Entry 1M19 (X-ray diffraction, 2.30 A resolution); this record covers chains A and B of the 10 polymer chains in the assembly.

[Chain A]
Protein: Histone H3.3C
Source organism: Xenopus laevis
Reference sequence: P02302 (H3C_XENLA); residues 401-535 here correspond to UniProt positions 2-136 (UniProt number = residue number - 399)
Amino-acid sequence (135 residues; numbered 401 to 535; the number before each row is that of its first residue):
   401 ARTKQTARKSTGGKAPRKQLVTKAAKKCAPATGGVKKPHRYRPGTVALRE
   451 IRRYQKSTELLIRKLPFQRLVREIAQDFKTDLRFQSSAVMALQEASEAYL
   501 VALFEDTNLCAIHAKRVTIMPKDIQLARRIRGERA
Disordered / not traced: 401-435
Sequence notes: conflict Ser486 (Arg87 in P02302)

[Chain B]
Protein: Histone H4
Source organism: Xenopus laevis
Reference sequence: A0A8J1LTD2 (A0A8J1LTD2_XENLA); residues 1-102 here correspond to UniProt positions 15-116 (UniProt number = residue number + 14)
Amino-acid sequence (102 residues; row label = number of the first residue in the row):
     1 SGRGKGGKGLGKGGAKRHRKVLRDNIQGITKPAIRRLARRGGVKRISGLI
    51 YEETRGVLKVFLENVIRDAVTYTEHAKRKTVTAMDVVYALKRQGRTLYGF
   101 GG
Disordered / not traced: 1-23

[How chain A and chain B interact]
Pairs across the interface (106; chain A residue first):
  Gly444(A) - Lys44(B)
  Ala447(A) - Arg39(B)
  Ala447(A) - Lys44(B)
  Leu448(A) - Lys44(B)
  Glu450(A) - Arg35(B)
  Glu450(A) - Arg39(B)  salt bridge
  Ile451(A) - Arg39(B)
  Ile451(A) - Gly42(B)
  Ile451(A) - Val43(B)
  Tyr454(A) - Arg36(B)
  Tyr454(A) - Arg39(B)
  Tyr454(A) - Arg40(B)  hydrogen bond (backbone-side chain)
  Gln455(A) - Arg40(B)  hydrogen bond (side chain-backbone)
  Gln455(A) - Gly42(B)
  Ser457(A) - Arg40(B)  hydrogen bond
  Thr458(A) - Arg40(B)
  Glu459(A) - Arg40(B)  hydrogen bond (backbone-side chain)
  Leu461(A) - Ala33(B)
  Leu461(A) - Arg36(B)  hydrogen bond (backbone-side chain)
  Leu461(A) - Leu37(B)
  Leu461(A) - Arg40(B)
  Ile462(A) - Ile29(B)  hydrophobic
  Ile462(A) - Leu37(B)  hydrophobic
  Arg463(A) - Gly28(B)  hydrogen bond (side chain-backbone)
  Arg463(A) - Thr30(B)
  Pro466(A) - Gly28(B)
  Phe467(A) - Leu62(B)  hydrophobic
  Arg469(A) - Asn25(B)
  Leu470(A) - Ile26(B)  hydrophobic
  Leu470(A) - Ile29(B)  hydrophobic
  Leu470(A) - Leu58(B)  hydrophobic
  Leu470(A) - Leu62(B)  hydrophobic
  Val471(A) - Ile66(B)
  Glu473(A) - Asp24(B)
  Glu473(A) - Asn25(B)  hydrogen bond
  Ile474(A) - Leu62(B)  hydrophobic
  Ile474(A) - Glu63(B)
  Ile474(A) - Ile66(B)  hydrophobic
  Ala475(A) - Ile66(B)  hydrophobic
  Phe478(A) - Glu63(B)
  Phe478(A) - Arg67(B)
  Phe478(A) - Glu74(B)
  Lys479(A) - Val70(B)
  Lys479(A) - Glu74(B)
  Lys479(A) - Arg78(B)  hydrogen bond (side chain-backbone)
  Asp481(A) - Lys79(B)  salt bridge
  Leu482(A) - Val70(B)  hydrophobic
  Leu482(A) - Lys79(B)
  Arg483(A) - Lys79(B)  hydrogen bond (backbone-backbone)
  Arg483(A) - Thr80(B)
  Arg483(A) - Val81(B)  hydrogen bond (backbone-backbone)
  Phe484(A) - Val81(B)  hydrophobic
  Gln485(A) - Thr80(B)
  Gln485(A) - Val81(B)  hydrogen bond (backbone-backbone)
  Gln485(A) - Thr82(B)
  Gln485(A) - Ala83(B)  hydrogen bond (side chain-backbone)
  Ser487(A) - Ala83(B)
  Ser487(A) - Phe100(B)
  Ala488(A) - Val81(B)
  Ala488(A) - Thr82(B)
  Ala488(A) - Ala83(B)
  Ala488(A) - Val86(B)
  Met490(A) - Phe100(B)  hydrophobic
  Ala491(A) - Val86(B)  hydrophobic
  Ala491(A) - Leu97(B)
  Ala491(A) - Phe100(B)
  Leu492(A) - Val65(B)  hydrophobic
  Leu492(A) - Ile66(B)  hydrophobic
  Leu492(A) - Val86(B)  hydrophobic
  Ala495(A) - Phe61(B)
  Ala495(A) - Leu90(B)  hydrophobic
  Ser496(A) - Leu58(B)
  Ser496(A) - Phe61(B)
  Ser496(A) - Leu62(B)
  Glu497(A) - Leu37(B)
  Tyr499(A) - Val57(B)
  Tyr499(A) - Phe61(B)  hydrophobic
  Tyr499(A) - Arg95(B)
  Leu500(A) - Leu37(B)  hydrophobic
  Val501(A) - Leu37(B)
  Val501(A) - Arg40(B)
  Val501(A) - Gly41(B)
  Leu503(A) - Val57(B)  hydrophobic
  Phe504(A) - Ile34(B)
  Phe504(A) - Leu37(B)
  Phe504(A) - Ala38(B)  hydrophobic
  Phe504(A) - Val43(B)
  Phe504(A) - Thr54(B)
  Glu505(A) - Gly41(B)
  Asn508(A) - Gly42(B)  hydrogen bond (side chain-backbone)
  Asn508(A) - Val43(B)
  Val517(A) - Arg45(B)
  Thr518(A) - Arg45(B)  hydrogen bond
  Thr518(A) - Ser47(B)
  Ile519(A) - Val43(B)  hydrophobic
  Ile519(A) - Arg45(B)  hydrogen bond (backbone-backbone)
  Ile519(A) - Ser47(B)  hydrogen bond (backbone-backbone)
  Ile519(A) - Ile50(B)
  Met520(A) - Ile50(B)
  Pro521(A) - Ser47(B)
  Pro521(A) - Leu49(B)  hydrophobic
  Pro521(A) - Ile50(B)
  Pro521(A) - Glu53(B)
  Ile524(A) - Ile50(B)  hydrophobic
  Gln525(A) - Glu53(B)  hydrogen bond
  Arg528(A) - Val57(B)
Also at the interface, not in a pair above, chain A (52 interface residues in all): Glu494
Also at the interface, not in a pair above, chain B (49 interface residues in all): Ile46, Lys59, Val60, Thr73

[In short]
52 residues of chain A and 49 residues of chain B are in contact, with 17 hydrogen bonds and 2 salt bridges.
Polar contacts include Glu450(A)-Arg39(B), Asp481(A)-Lys79(B) and Tyr454(A)-Arg40(B).
Here chain A is Histone H3.3C and chain B is Histone H4, both from Xenopus laevis. Entry 1M19 (Ligand binding
alters the structure and dynamics of nucleosomal DNA) was determined by X-ray diffraction together with 1M18
and 1M1A from the same study.
